6R4W - chains A and D; structure by X-ray diffraction, 1.39 A resolution.

# Chain A
Molecule: Pro-Pro endopeptidase
From: Peptoclostridium difficile
Notes: EC 3.4.24.89
Reference sequence: Q183R7 (PPEP1_PEPD6); residue numbers follow UniProt; this construct covers 27-220
Sequence (198 residues; row label = number of the first residue in the row):
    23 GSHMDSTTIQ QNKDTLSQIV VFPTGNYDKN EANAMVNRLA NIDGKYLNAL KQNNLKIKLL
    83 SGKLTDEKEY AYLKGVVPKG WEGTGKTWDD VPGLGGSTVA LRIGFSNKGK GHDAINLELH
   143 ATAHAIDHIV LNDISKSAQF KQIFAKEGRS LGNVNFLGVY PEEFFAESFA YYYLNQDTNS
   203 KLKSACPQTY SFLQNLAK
Disordered / not traced: 23-25
Sequence notes: expression tag (23-26); conflict Ala-143 (Glu in Q183R7), Phe-178 (Tyr in Q183R7)
Swiss-Prot annotation at these positions:
  - region (Interacts with substrate peptide): Lys-101 to Trp-103, Gly-117 to Ser-119
  - binding site (Zn(2+)): His-142, His-146, Glu-185
  - site (Interacts with substrate peptide): Asp-135, His-142
  - mutagenesis: Gly-117 to Thr-120 (Becomes unable to cleave VNPPVP, nor is able to cleave PLPPVP, the optimal substrate peptide for PPEP-2 from P.alvei), His-146 (H146A: Not able to bind zinc. Highly reduced activity on fibronectin. Loss of activity on fibrinogen)
Ion coordination: Zn2+: His-142, His-146, Glu-185 (shared with Ala-122(D) of chain D)
Reported in the primary citation:
  - contacts within the chain: Lys-101/Glu-184, Lys-101/Glu-185
  - mutagenesis - K101A, K101E, K101E/E184K, E184K: decreased catalytic activity
  - mutagenesis - K101R: unchanged catalytic activity
  - mutagenesis - E184A: decreased catalytic activity on Abz-PP-Dnp
  - mutagenesis - E184A: decreased catalytic activity on Abz-AP-Dnp
  - mutagenesis - E184A: decreased catalytic activity on Abz-PA-Dnp
  - mutagenesis - W103A, W103F, W103H, W103Y: unchanged stability
  - mutagenesis - W103A, W103F, W103H, W103Y: abolished catalytic activity
  - catalytic residues: Lys-101 (proposed by the authors, not directly observed)
  - specificity-determining residues: Val-113 (proposed by the authors, not directly observed)

# Chain D
Molecule: Ace-glu-val-asn-ala-pro-val-lpd
Sequence (8 residues; each row starts with the number of its first residue; note: 118 numbers in that range are skipped by the numbering (no residue carries them; nothing is unmodelled there); numbering starts at 0):
     0 X
   119 EVNAPVX
Modified positions: ACE (acetyl group) at position 0; LPD (L-prolinamide) at position 125
Glycans and other covalent adducts: covalent link ACE_0/Glu-119
Ion coordination: Zn2+: Ala-122 (shared with His-142(A), His-146(A), Glu-185(A) of chain A)

# Chain A / chain D interface
Contacting residue pairs (43):
  Tyr-94(A) with Val-120(D)
  Pro-100(A) with Ala-122(D), hydrophobic
  Lys-101(A) with Asn-121(D), hydrogen bond
  Gly-102(A) with LPD_125(D)
  Trp-103(A) with Ala-122(D); Pro-123(D), hydrogen bond (side chain-backbone); LPD_125(D)
  Trp-110(A) with Val-120(D), hydrophobic; Asn-121(D); Ala-122(D)
  Val-113(A) with Ala-122(D), hydrophobic; Pro-123(D)
  Gly-115(A) with Ala-122(D); Pro-123(D)
  Leu-116(A) with Val-120(D), hydrophobic; Asn-121(D)
  Gly-117(A) with Val-120(D); Asn-121(D), hydrogen bond (backbone-backbone)
  Gly-118(A) with Glu-119(D); Asn-121(D)
  Ser-119(A) with ACE_0(D); Glu-119(D), hydrogen bond (side chain-backbone)
  His-134(A) with Pro-123(D); Val-124(D); LPD_125(D)
  Asp-135(A) with Val-124(D), hydrogen bond (backbone-backbone); LPD_125(D)
  Ala-136(A) with Val-124(D)
  Leu-139(A) with Pro-123(D), hydrophobic
  His-142(A) with Ala-122(D), hydrogen bond (side chain-backbone); Pro-123(D)
  His-146(A) with Asn-121(D)
  His-150(A) with Glu-119(D), salt bridge
  Asn-175(A) with Val-124(D); LPD_125(D)
  Phe-178(A) with Ala-122(D); Pro-123(D); Val-124(D), hydrophobic; LPD_125(D)
  Leu-179(A) with Val-124(D), hydrophobic
  Glu-185(A) with Asn-121(D); Ala-122(D)
  Glu-189(A) with Val-124(D)
Also at the interface, not in a pair above, chain A (29 interface residues in all): Leu-95, Thr-106, Thr-120, Asp-155, Glu-184

# Overview
29 residues of chain A face 8 of chain D across their interface, with 6 hydrogen bonds and 1 salt bridge.
Among the polar pairs are His-150(A)/Glu-119(D), Lys-101(A)/Asn-121(D) and Trp-103(A)/Pro-123(D). From the
paper: the catalytic residue Lys-101(A); K101A, K101E and K101E/E184K of chain A, among others, reduce
catalytic activity; 10 substitutions were tested in all.
Here chain A is Pro-Pro endopeptidase (Peptoclostridium difficile) and chain D is
Ace-glu-val-asn-ala-pro-val-lpd. Entry 6R4W (Crystal structure of apo PPEP-1(E143A/Y178F) in complex with
substrate peptide Ac-EVNAPVP-CONH2) was determined by X-ray diffraction (same publication as 6R4X, 6R4Z, 6R50,
6R51, 6R57, 6R59, 6R5B and 6R5C).
